Entry 8FRP (electron microscopy, 3.80 A resolution); this record covers chains A and F of the 5 polymer chains in the assembly.

[Chain A]
Name: Lipopolysaccharide export system ATP-binding protein LptB
From: Acinetobacter baylyi ADP1
UniProt: Q6FC66 (Q6FC66_ACIAD); residue numbers follow UniProt; this construct covers 1-249
Sequence (249 residues; numbered 1 to 249; the number before each row is that of its first residue):
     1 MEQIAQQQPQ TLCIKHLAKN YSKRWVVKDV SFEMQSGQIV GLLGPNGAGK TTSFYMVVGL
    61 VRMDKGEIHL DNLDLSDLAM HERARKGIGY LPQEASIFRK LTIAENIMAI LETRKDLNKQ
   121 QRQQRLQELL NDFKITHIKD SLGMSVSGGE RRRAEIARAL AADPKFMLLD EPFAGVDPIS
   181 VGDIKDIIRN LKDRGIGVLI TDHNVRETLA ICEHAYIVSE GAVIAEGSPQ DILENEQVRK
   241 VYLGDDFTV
Disordered / not traced: 1-9, 249

[Chain F]
Name: Lipopolysaccharide export system permease protein LptF
From: Acinetobacter baylyi ADP1
UniProt: Q6FFD7 (Q6FFD7_ACIAD); numbering as in UniProt (aligned over 1-366)
Sequence (366 residues; each row starts with the number of its first residue):
     1 MIIRRYLVKQ VVSTSLVVIA LLTLIMMGGR LIKYFGVAAQ GRLDAGVLFS IIGYRMPEFL
    61 TLILPLGFFI GLMLVFGRLY VDHEMAVLNG SGISRIRLGQ LLIPLALVFL VIQGILMLWM
   121 TPWGLRQFDQ LSSSQAVRTG FDLVRPKEFI SSGPYTIYAG DLSEDRKNLK DIFFYQRAQK
   181 EGKPDVMILA KEATRVVMEN ETANVVDLIQ GRRYEIYPGK AKYSQAEFQR YRLRLENDKS
   241 ATFETDKVEA LPSSKLWNKW NDPVIASEMG WRVFGPFTIV IALMMAVALC EVSPRQGRYY
   301 RLIPAIFIFA SLIVLLIAIR TRISRDELGV WAYPAALAVY GIAAALFSRK QKLAPKIKKQ
   361 IKRVRA
Disordered / not traced: 1, 37-48, 133-246, 351-366
Reported in the primary citation:
  - mutagenesis - R30A, R55G: abolished growth
  - mutagenesis - R30K, R55K: decreased growth in response to antibiotic
  - mutagenesis - I317N: decreased growth in response to macrocyclic peptides

[Chain A / chain F interface]
Residue-residue contacts (35; chain A residue first):
  M80(A) with A86(F); N89(F); G90(F)
  H81(A) with N89(F); G92(F); S94(F)
  A84(A) with N89(F); G90(F); S91(F); G92(F)
  I88(A) with G90(F)
  Y90(A) with A86(F), hydrophobic
  P92(A) with A86(F), hydrophobic; V87(F)
  E94(A) with H83(F), salt bridge
  A95(A) with D82(F)
  S96(A) with D82(F); H83(F); E84(F); V87(F)
  I97(A) with E84(F)
  F98(A) with E84(F); V87(F), hydrophobic; L88(F), hydrophobic
  R99(A) with D82(F), salt bridge; E84(F), salt bridge
  L101(A) with Y6(F), hydrophobic
  E105(A) with I2(F); R5(F), salt bridge
  M108(A) with I2(F), hydrophobic
  I110(A) with S91(F)
  E112(A) with I2(F), hydrogen bond (side chain-backbone)
  T113(A) with S91(F); I93(F)
  R158(A) with V87(F)
Interface residues without a listed pair, chain A (24 interface residues in all): R85, G89, K100, A109, A162
Interface residues without a listed pair, chain F (17 interface residues in all): Q10, R78

[Overview]
24 residues of chain A and 17 residues of chain F are in contact, with 1 hydrogen bond and 4 salt bridges.
Among the polar pairs are E94(A)-H83(F), R99(A)-D82(F) and R99(A)-E84(F). From the paper: R30A and R55G of
chain F abolish growth; R30K and R55K of chain F reduce growth in response to antibiotic.
Chain A is Lipopolysaccharide export system ATP-binding protein LptB and chain F is Lipopolysaccharide export
system permease protein LptF, both from Acinetobacter baylyi ADP1; the structure, Acinetobacter baylyi
LptB2FGC, was determined by electron microscopy together with 8FRL, 8FRM, 8FRN, 8FRO, 8UFG and 8UFH from the
same study.
